Entry 5NRH (X-ray diffraction, 1.30 A resolution); this record covers chain A.

# Chain A
Name: D-alanine--D-alanine ligase
Source organism: Burkholderia pseudomallei
Notes: EC 6.3.2.4
UniProt: A3NZL3 (DDL_BURP0); residue numbers follow UniProt; this construct covers 1-312
Sequence (312 residues; row label = number of the first residue in the row):
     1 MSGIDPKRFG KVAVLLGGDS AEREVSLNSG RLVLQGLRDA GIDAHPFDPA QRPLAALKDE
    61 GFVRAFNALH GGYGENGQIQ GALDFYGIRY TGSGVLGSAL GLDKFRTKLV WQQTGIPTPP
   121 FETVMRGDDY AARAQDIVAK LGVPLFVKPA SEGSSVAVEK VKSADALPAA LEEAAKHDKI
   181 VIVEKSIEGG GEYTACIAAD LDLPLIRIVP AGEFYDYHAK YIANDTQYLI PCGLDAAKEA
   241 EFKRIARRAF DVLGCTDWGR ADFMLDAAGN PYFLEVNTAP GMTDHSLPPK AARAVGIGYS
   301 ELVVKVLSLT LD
Not modelled in the structure: 1-2
Residues lining bound ligands: adenosine monophosphate (AMP): Lys104, Pro119, Phe146, Lys148, Val158, Glu184, Lys185, Ser186, Ile187, Glu192, Phe214, Tyr215, Lys220, Met264, Leu274, Glu275
UniProt features mapped onto this chain:
  - binding site (ATP): Val138 to Tyr193
  - binding site (Mg(2+)): Asp262, Glu275, Asn277
What the authors report for this chain:
  - binding site for adenosine monophosphate: Lys104, Lys148, Glu184, Lys185, Ile187, Glu192, Phe214, Tyr215, Glu275
  - self-association interface (contacts with another copy of this molecule): Gly77, Gly81, Val95, Ala99, Asp103
  - contacts within the chain: Lys160-Glu213
  - conformationally variable residues (order/disorder transition): Pro149 to Glu159

# Summary
Bound to chain A: adenosine monophosphate. UniProt lists ATP-binding residues Val138 and Tyr193 and 3
Mg2+-binding residues. The paper reports a binding site for adenosine monophosphate at Lys104, Lys148 and
Glu184 among others; conformational variability at Pro149.
Chain A is D-alanine--D-alanine ligase (Burkholderia pseudomallei); the structure, Crystal structure of
Burkholderia pseudomallei D-alanine-D-alanine ligase in complex with AMP, was determined by X-ray diffraction
(same publication as 5NRI).
